Entry 2OEK (X-ray diffraction, 1.80 A resolution); this record covers chains A and B.

[Chain A (and B)]
Name: 2,3-diketo-5-methylthiopentyl-1-phosphate enolase
Source organism: Geobacillus kaustophilus
Notes: EC 5.3.2.-; chain B of this document is another copy of the same molecule, construct and numbering; everything in this record applies to it too
UniProtKB: Q5L1E2 (MTNW_GEOKA); residues 1-413 here = UniProt positions 1-413
Sequence (413 residues; numbered 1 to 413; the number before each row is that of its first residue):
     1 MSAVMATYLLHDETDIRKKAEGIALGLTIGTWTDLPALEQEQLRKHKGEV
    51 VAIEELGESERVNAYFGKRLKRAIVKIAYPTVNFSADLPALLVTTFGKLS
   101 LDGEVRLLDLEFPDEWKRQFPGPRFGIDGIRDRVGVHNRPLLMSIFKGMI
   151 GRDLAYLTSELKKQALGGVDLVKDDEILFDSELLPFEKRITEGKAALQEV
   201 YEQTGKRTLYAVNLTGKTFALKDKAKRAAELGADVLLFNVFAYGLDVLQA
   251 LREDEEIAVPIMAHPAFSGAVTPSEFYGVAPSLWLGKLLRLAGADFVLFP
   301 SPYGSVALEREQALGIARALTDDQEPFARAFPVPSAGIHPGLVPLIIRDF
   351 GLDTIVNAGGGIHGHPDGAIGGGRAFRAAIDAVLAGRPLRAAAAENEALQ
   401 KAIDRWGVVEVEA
Disordered / not traced: 1
Modified positions: Lys173 (lysine nz-carboxylic acid; KCX)
Sequence notes: modified residue (173)
Bound ions: Mg2+: Lys173, Asp175, Glu176
Swiss-Prot annotation at these positions:
  - active site: Lys98 (Proton acceptor)
  - binding site (substrate): Lys147, Lys173 to Glu176, His264, Gly337, Gly359, Gly360
  - binding site (Mg(2+)): Lys173, Asp175, Glu176
  - modified residue: Lys173 (N6-carboxylysine)
  - mutagenesis: Lys98 (K98A: Loss of enolase activity), Lys147 (K147A: Same activity as the wild-type), Lys173 (K173A: Same activity as the wild-type)

[How chain A and chain B interact]
Contacting residue pairs (118):
  Leu27(A) with Ile177(B)
  Thr28(A) with Ile150(B)
  Ile29(A) with Gly148(B)
  Thr31(A) with Lys147(B)
  Leu35(A) with Arg152(B)
  Glu39(A) with Arg152(B), salt bridge
  Gln42(A) with Gly151(B), hydrogen bond (side chain-backbone); Arg152(B)
  Leu43(A) with Ile150(B); Gly151(B); Arg152(B)
  His46(A) with Ile150(B); Gly151(B)
  Arg61(A) with Tyr65(B)
  Tyr65(A) with Arg61(B); Tyr65(B), hydrophobic; Glu275(B), hydrogen bond; Phe276(B)
  Asn83(A) with Ile150(B); Phe179(B)
  Phe84(A) with Phe179(B), hydrophobic
  Ser85(A) with Phe179(B)
  Ala86(A) with Lys217(B)
  Asp87(A) with Gly216(B); Lys217(B)
  Pro89(A) with Ala242(B); Tyr243(B)
  Ala90(A) with Phe179(B), hydrophobic
  Val93(A) with Glu176(B); Ile177(B); Asn239(B); Ala242(B), hydrophobic
  Thr94(A) with Phe179(B)
  Phe96(A) with Phe267(B); Ala270(B), hydrophobic
  Gly97(A) with Ala266(B); Phe267(B), hydrogen bond (backbone-backbone)
  Lys98(A) with Glu176(B)
  Ser100(A) with Phe267(B), hydrogen bond (side chain-backbone); Ser268(B); Gly269(B), hydrogen bond (side chain-backbone); Ala270(B)
  Leu101(A) with Pro265(B); Ser268(B); Gly269(B); Val306(B)
  Asp102(A) with Val306(B)
  Gly103(A) with Val306(B)
  Gly148(A) with Ile29(B)
  Ile150(A) with Thr28(B); Leu43(B); His46(B); Asn83(B)
  Gly151(A) with Gln42(B), hydrogen bond (backbone-side chain); Leu43(B); His46(B)
  Arg152(A) with Leu35(B); Glu39(B), salt bridge; Leu43(B)
  Glu176(A) with Val93(B); Lys98(B)
  Ile177(A) with Leu27(B); Val93(B)
  Phe179(A) with Asn83(B); Phe84(B), hydrophobic; Ser85(B); Ala90(B), hydrophobic; Thr94(B)
  Gly216(A) with Asp87(B)
  Lys217(A) with Ala86(B); Asp87(B); Asp246(B); Gln249(B)
  Thr218(A) with Phe219(B); Asp246(B), hydrogen bond
  Phe219(A) with Thr218(B); Phe219(B), hydrophobic; Lys222(B); Ala250(B), hydrophobic
  Lys222(A) with Phe219(B)
  Asn239(A) with Val93(B)
  Ala242(A) with Pro89(B); Val93(B), hydrophobic
  Tyr243(A) with Pro89(B); Tyr243(B); Gly244(B)
  Gly244(A) with Tyr243(B)
  Asp246(A) with Lys217(B); Thr218(B), hydrogen bond
  Gln249(A) with Lys217(B)
  Ala250(A) with Phe219(B), hydrophobic
  Pro265(A) with Leu101(B)
  Ala266(A) with Gly97(B)
  Phe267(A) with Phe96(B); Gly97(B), hydrogen bond (backbone-backbone); Ser100(B), hydrogen bond (backbone-side chain); Trp284(B), hydrophobic
  Ser268(A) with Ser100(B); Leu101(B)
  Gly269(A) with Ser100(B), hydrogen bond (backbone-side chain); Leu101(B)
  Ala270(A) with Phe96(B), hydrophobic; Ser100(B); Ala270(B); Val271(B); Gly278(B)
  Val271(A) with Ala270(B); Val271(B), hydrophobic
  Pro273(A) with Tyr277(B), hydrophobic
  Ser274(A) with Tyr277(B)
  Glu275(A) with Tyr65(B), hydrogen bond
  Phe276(A) with Tyr65(B)
  Tyr277(A) with Pro273(B), hydrophobic; Ser274(B)
  Gly278(A) with Ala270(B)
  Trp284(A) with Phe267(B), hydrophobic
  Val306(A) with Asp102(B); Gly103(B)
Also at the interface, not in a pair above, chain A (68 interface residues in all): Gly26, Leu92, Lys147, Val247, Glu253, Val279, Pro300
Also at the interface, not in a pair above, chain B (67 interface residues in all): Gly26, Thr31, Val247, Glu253, Val279, Pro300

[Summary]
Chain A and chain B form an interface of 68 and 67 residues respectively, with 12 hydrogen bonds and 2 salt
bridges. Polar contacts include Glu39(A)-Arg152(B), Gln42(A)-Gly151(B) and Tyr65(A)-Glu275(B).
Both chains are 2,3-diketo-5-methylthiopentyl-1-phosphate enolase (Geobacillus kaustophilus). Entry 2OEK
(Crystal structure of a rubisco-like protein from Geobacillus kaustophilus liganded with Mg2+ ions) was
determined by X-ray diffraction (same publication as 2OEJ, 2OEL and 2OEM).
